5MW3 - chain A; structure by X-ray diffraction, 2.09 A resolution.

Chain A:
Molecule: Histone-lysine N-methyltransferase, H3 lysine-79 specific
Source organism: Homo sapiens
Notes: EC 2.1.1.43
UniProt: Q8TEK3 (DOT1L_HUMAN); numbering as in UniProt (aligned over 2-332)
Amino-acid sequence (334 residues; each row starts with the number of its first residue; numbering starts at 0):
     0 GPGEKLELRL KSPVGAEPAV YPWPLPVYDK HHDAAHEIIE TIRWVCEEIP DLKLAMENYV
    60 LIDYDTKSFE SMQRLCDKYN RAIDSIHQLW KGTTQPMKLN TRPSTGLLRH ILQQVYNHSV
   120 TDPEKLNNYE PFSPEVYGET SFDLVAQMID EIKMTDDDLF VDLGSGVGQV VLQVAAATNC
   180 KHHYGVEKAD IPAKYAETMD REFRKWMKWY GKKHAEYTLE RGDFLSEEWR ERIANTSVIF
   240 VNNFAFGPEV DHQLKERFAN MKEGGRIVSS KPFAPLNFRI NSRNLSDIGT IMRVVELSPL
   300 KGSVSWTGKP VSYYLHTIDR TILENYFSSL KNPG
Disordered / not traced: 0-4, 93-98, 301-303, 333
Sequence notes: expression tag (0-1, 333)
Small-molecule neighbours:
  - 5JJ (N~6~-(2,6-dichlorophenyl)-N~6~-(pent-2-yn-1-yl)quinoline-4,6-diamine): Pro130, Phe131, Tyr136, Thr139, Ser140, Leu143, Val144, Met147, Val169, Phe239, Val240, Asn241, Val267, Ser268, Ser269, Val310, Ser311, Tyr312
  - 5JT ((3R)-1-(7H-pyrrolo[2,3-d]pyrimidin-4-yl)piperidin-3-amine): Gly163, Val185, Glu186, Lys187, Ala188, Gly221, Asp222, Phe223, Leu224, Phe245, Val249
Curated features (UniProtKB/Swiss-Prot):
  - binding site (S-adenosyl-L-methionine): Tyr136 to Thr139, Phe159 to Gln168, Glu186, Asp222, Phe223
  - modified residue: Ser297 (Phosphoserine)
  - natural variant: Cys45 (C45G: Found in a patient with developmental delay and intellectual disability; uncertain significance), Thr100 (T100M: Found in a patient with developmental delay and intellectual disability), Glu123 (E123K: Found in patients with developmental delay and intellectual disability), Glu129 (E129K: Found in a patient with developmental delay and intellectual disability)
  - mutagenesis: Gly163 to Gly165 (Abolishes methyltransferase activity), Asn241 (N241A/D: Loss of activity), Tyr312 (Y312A: Loss of activity; Y312F: No effect)
From the paper describing this entry:
  - binding site for 5JT: Glu186, Lys187, Asp222, Phe223

Summary:
Chain A binds compound 5JJ and compound 5JT. UniProt lists 17 S-adenosyl-L-methionine-binding residues and 5
mutagenesis sites. From the paper: a binding site for 5JT at Glu186, Lys187 and Asp222 among others.
Chain A is Histone-lysine N-methyltransferase, H3 lysine-79 specific (Homo sapiens); the structure, Crystal
structure of Dot1L in complex with inhibitor CPD1
[N6-(2,6-dichlorophenyl)-N6-(pent-2-yn-1-yl)quinoline-4,6-diamine] and inhibitor CPD2
[(R)-1-(7H-pyrrolo[2,3-d]pyrimidin-4-yl)piperidin-3-amine], was determined by X-ray diffraction together with
5MVS and 5MW4 from the same study.
